Entry 9IXX (electron microscopy, 3.15 A resolution); this record covers chains A and R of the 5 polymer chains in the assembly.

Chain A:
Name: G-alpha q
From: Homo sapiens
Sequence (361 residues; each row starts with the number of its first residue):
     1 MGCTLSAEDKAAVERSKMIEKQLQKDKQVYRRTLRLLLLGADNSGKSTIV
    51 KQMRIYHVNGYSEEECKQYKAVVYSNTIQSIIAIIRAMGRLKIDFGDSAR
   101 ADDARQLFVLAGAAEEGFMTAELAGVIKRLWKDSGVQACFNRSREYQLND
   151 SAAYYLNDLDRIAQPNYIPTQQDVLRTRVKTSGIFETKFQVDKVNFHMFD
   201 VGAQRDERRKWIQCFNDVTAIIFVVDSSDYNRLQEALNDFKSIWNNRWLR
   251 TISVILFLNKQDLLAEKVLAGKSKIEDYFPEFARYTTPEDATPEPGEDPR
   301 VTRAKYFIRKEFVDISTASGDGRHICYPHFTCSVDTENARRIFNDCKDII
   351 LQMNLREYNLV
Not modelled in the structure: 1-4, 56-180

Chain R:
Name: Cysteinyl leukotriene receptor 2
From: Homo sapiens
Reference sequence: Q9NS75 (CLTR2_HUMAN); residues 1-337 here = UniProt positions 1-337
Sequence (337 residues; each row starts with the number of its first residue):
     1 MERKFMSLQPSISVSEMEPNGTFSNNNSRNCTIENFKREFFPIVYLIIFF
    51 WGVLGNGLSIYVFLQPYKKSTSVNVFMLNLAISDLLFISTLPFRADYYLR
   101 GSNWIFGDLACRIMSYSLYVNMYSSIYFLTVLSVVRFLAMVHPFRLLHVT
   151 SIRSAWILCGIIWILIMASSIMLLDSGSEQNGSVTSCLELNLYKIAKLQT
   201 MNYIALVVGCLLPFFTLSICYLLIIRVLLKVEVPESGLRVSHRKALTTII
   251 ITLIIFFLCFLPYHTLRTVHLTTWKVGLCKDRLHKALVITLALAAANACF
   301 NPLLYYFAGENFKDRLKSALRKGHPQKAKTKCVFPVS
Not modelled in the structure: 1-31, 234-238, 324-337
Disulfide bonds: C111-C187
Ligand contacts: LTD ((5S,6R,7E,9E,11Z,14Z)-6-[(2R)-2-azanyl-3-(2-hydroxy-2-oxoethylamino)-3-oxidanylidene-propyl]sulfanyl-5-oxidanyl-icosa-7,9,11,14-tetraenoic acid): K37, R94, Y98, S115, Y119, Y123, I166, S169, S170, L173, L188, E189, L190, K194, L198, M201, A205, V208, Y263, R267, H270, H284, L287
From the paper describing this entry:
  - binding site for LTD: K37, R94, Y98, Y119, I166, L173, E189, L198, M201, A205, V208, H270, H284
  - contacts within the chain: Y98-L188, L190-L198 (hydrophobic contact), E189-K194, F260-H264 (hydrophobic contact), L190-L271 (hydrophobic contact)
  - conformationally variable residues (helix shift, side-chain flip): Y119, M122, Y123, I126, L229, V240, F256, F260, H264, Y305

Chain A / chain R interface:
Residue-residue contacts (35; chain A residue first):
  R31(A) - L147(R)
  R31(A) - T150(R)
  K193(A) - R145(R)  hydrogen bond (backbone-side chain)
  F343(A) - F144(R)  hydrophobic
  C346(A) - F144(R)
  K347(A) - F144(R)
  D348(A) - R239(R)  salt bridge
  I350(A) - P143(R)  hydrophobic
  I350(A) - F144(R)  hydrophobic
  L351(A) - M140(R)  hydrophobic
  L351(A) - H242(R)
  Q352(A) - R239(R)
  Q352(A) - S241(R)  hydrogen bond
  Q352(A) - H242(R)
  N354(A) - A139(R)  hydrogen bond (side chain-backbone)
  N354(A) - M140(R)
  L355(A) - M140(R)  hydrophobic
  R356(A) - E310(R)
  R356(A) - N311(R)
  Y358(A) - V135(R)  hydrophobic
  Y358(A) - A139(R)
  Y358(A) - V149(R)
  N359(A) - M77(R)
  N359(A) - Y305(R)
  N359(A) - G309(R)
  N359(A) - N311(R)
  N359(A) - F312(R)
  L360(A) - R136(R)
  L360(A) - M140(R)  hydrophobic
  L360(A) - A245(R)
  L360(A) - T248(R)
  L360(A) - I249(R)  hydrophobic
  V361(A) - S241(R)
  V361(A) - K244(R)
  V361(A) - E310(R)
Also at the interface, not in a pair above, chain A (23 interface residues in all): R32, L34, D192, V194, F196, D321, E357
Also at the interface, not in a pair above, chain R (25 interface residues in all): V73, L228
From the paper, about this interface:
  - residue pairs: F196(A)-F144(R) (hydrophobic contact), F343(A)-F144(R) (hydrophobic contact), E357(A)-N311(R) (backbone contact), Y358(A)-R136(R) (backbone contact), N359(A)-G309(R), N359(A)-N311(R), N359(A)-R136(R) (backbone contact)

In short:
23 residues of chain A face 25 of chain R across their interface; the contacts include 3 hydrogen bonds and 1
salt bridge. Polar pairs include D348(A)-R239(R), K193(A)-R145(R) and Q352(A)-S241(R). The authors report
hydrophobic contacts between F196(A) and F144(R) and F343(A) and F144(R); backbone contacts between E357(A)
and N311(R), Y358(A) and R136(R) and N359(A) and R136(R); contacts between N359(A) and G309(R) and N359(A) and
N311(R). From the paper: a binding site for LTD at K37(R), R94(R) and Y98(R) among others; conformational
variability at Y119(R), M122(R) and Y123(R) among others.
Chain A is G-alpha q and chain R is Cysteinyl leukotriene receptor 2, both from Homo sapiens; the structure,
Structural basis of the cysteinyl leukotriene receptor type 2 activation by LTD4, was determined by electron
microscopy.
